Entry 6HVS (X-ray diffraction, 3.10 A resolution); this record covers chains B and C of the 28 polymer chains in the assembly.

Chain B:
Name: Proteasome subunit alpha type-3
Organism: Saccharomyces cerevisiae S288C
Notes: EC 3.4.25.1
UniProtKB: P23638 (PSA3_YEAST); residues 0-257 here correspond to UniProt positions 1-258 (UniProt number = residue number + 1)
Sequence (258 residues; numbered 0 to 257; the number before each row is that of its first residue; numbering starts at 0):
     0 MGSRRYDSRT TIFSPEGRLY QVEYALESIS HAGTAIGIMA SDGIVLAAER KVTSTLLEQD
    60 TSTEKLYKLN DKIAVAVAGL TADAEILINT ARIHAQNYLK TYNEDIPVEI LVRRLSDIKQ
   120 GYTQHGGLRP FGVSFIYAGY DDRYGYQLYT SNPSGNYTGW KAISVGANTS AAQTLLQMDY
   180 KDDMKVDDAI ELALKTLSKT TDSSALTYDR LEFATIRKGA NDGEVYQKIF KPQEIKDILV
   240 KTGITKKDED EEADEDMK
Disordered / not traced: 0, 245-257

Chain C:
Name: Proteasome subunit alpha type-4
Organism: Saccharomyces cerevisiae S288C
Notes: EC 3.4.25.1
UniProtKB: P40303 (PSA4_YEAST); residues -1 to 252 here correspond to UniProt positions 1-254 (UniProt number = residue number + 2)
Sequence (254 residues; numbered -1 to 252; the number before each row is that of its first residue; numbers below 1 keep their minus sign (Met-1 is residue -1)):
    -1 MSGYDRALSI FSPDGHIFQV EYALEAVKRG TCAVGVKGKN CVVLGCERRS TLKLQDTRIT
    59 PSKVSKIDSH VVLSFSGLNA DSRILIEKAR VEAQSHRLTL EDPVTVEYLT RYVAGVQQRY
   119 TQSGGVRPFG VSTLIAGFDP RDDEPKLYQT EPSGIYSSWS AQTIGRNSKT VREFLEKNYD
   179 RKEPPATVEE CVKLTVRSLL EVVQTGAKNI EITVVKPDSD IVALSSEEIN QYVTQIEQEK
   239 QEQQEQDKKK KSNH
Disordered / not traced: -1 to 0, 241-252

Chain B / chain C interface:
Contacting residue pairs (72; chain B residue first):
  Arg3(B) with Arg4(C), hydrogen bond (backbone-side chain)
  Asp6(B) with Tyr2(C), hydrogen bond; Arg4(C), salt bridge
  Arg8(B) with Arg4(C)
  Thr10(B) with Leu6(C); Arg125(C)
  Ile11(B) with Leu6(C), hydrophobic; Gln17(C)
  Phe12(B) with Gln17(C); Tyr20(C), hydrophobic; Ala21(C), hydrophobic; Ala24(C), hydrophobic; Leu76(C), hydrophobic; Arg125(C); Pro126(C); Gly128(C)
  Ser13(B) with Tyr20(C)
  Pro14(B) with Tyr20(C), hydrophobic; Glu23(C)
  Glu15(B) with Glu23(C); Arg27(C), hydrogen bond (backbone-side chain)
  Gly16(B) with Tyr20(C); Glu23(C); Ala24(C); Arg27(C), hydrogen bond (backbone-side chain)
  Arg17(B) with Arg27(C)
  Leu18(B) with Arg125(C)
  Met38(B) with Asp54(C)
  Arg112(B) with Arg81(C)
  Ser115(B) with Arg81(C), hydrogen bond (backbone-side chain)
  Asp116(B) with Arg81(C), salt bridge
  Gln119(B) with Ala78(C); Asp79(C); Ile82(C)
  Thr122(B) with Arg125(C), hydrogen bond (backbone-side chain)
  Gln123(B) with Tyr118(C); Gly123(C); Val124(C); Arg125(C), hydrogen bond (backbone-backbone); Phe127(C)
  His124(B) with Gly123(C); Val124(C)
  Gly125(B) with Tyr2(C); Gly123(C)
  Gly126(B) with Tyr2(C)
  Tyr143(B) with Arg56(C), hydrogen bond (backbone-side chain); Ile57(C), hydrophobic
  Tyr145(B) with Arg56(C), hydrogen bond (backbone-side chain)
  Gln146(B) with Ile57(C)
  Leu147(B) with Ile57(C)
  Tyr148(B) with Ile57(C)
  Ser153(B) with Ala78(C)
  Gly154(B) with Ala78(C); Arg81(C), hydrogen bond (backbone-side chain)
  Asn155(B) with Asn77(C); Ala78(C)
  Tyr156(B) with Pro59(C), hydrophobic; Arg81(C)
  Gly158(B) with Gln53(C); Asp54(C), hydrogen bond (backbone-backbone); Ile57(C); Thr58(C), hydrogen bond (backbone-side chain)
  Trp159(B) with Leu50(C), hydrophobic; Lys51(C); Leu52(C); Gln53(C); Asp54(C)
  Lys160(B) with Leu52(C), hydrogen bond (backbone-backbone); Gln53(C)
  Ala161(B) with Leu52(C)
  Leu175(B) with Leu52(C)
  Gln176(B) with Leu52(C)
Also at the interface, not in a pair above, chain B (41 interface residues in all): Glu108, Thr157, Gln172, Tyr179

Summary:
41 residues of chain B face 31 of chain C across their interface; the contacts include 13 hydrogen bonds and 2
salt bridges. Among the polar pairs are Asp6(B)-Arg4(C), Asp116(B)-Arg81(C) and Arg3(B)-Arg4(C).
Here chain B is Proteasome subunit alpha type-3 and chain C is Proteasome subunit alpha type-4, both from
Saccharomyces cerevisiae S288C. Entry 6HVS (Yeast 20S proteasome with human beta2i (1-53) in complex with 18)
was determined by X-ray diffraction, deposited together with 6HTB, 6HTC, 6HTD, 6HTP, 6HTR, 6HUB and 30 further
entries.
